PDB entry 7JYT | X-ray diffraction, 2.00 A resolution | chain A

# Chain A
Protein: ALK tyrosine kinase receptor
From: Homo sapiens
Notes: EC 2.7.10.1
Reference sequence: Q9UM73 (ALK_HUMAN); residue numbers follow UniProt; this construct covers 1090-1406
Chain sequence (322 residues; row label = number of the first residue in the row):
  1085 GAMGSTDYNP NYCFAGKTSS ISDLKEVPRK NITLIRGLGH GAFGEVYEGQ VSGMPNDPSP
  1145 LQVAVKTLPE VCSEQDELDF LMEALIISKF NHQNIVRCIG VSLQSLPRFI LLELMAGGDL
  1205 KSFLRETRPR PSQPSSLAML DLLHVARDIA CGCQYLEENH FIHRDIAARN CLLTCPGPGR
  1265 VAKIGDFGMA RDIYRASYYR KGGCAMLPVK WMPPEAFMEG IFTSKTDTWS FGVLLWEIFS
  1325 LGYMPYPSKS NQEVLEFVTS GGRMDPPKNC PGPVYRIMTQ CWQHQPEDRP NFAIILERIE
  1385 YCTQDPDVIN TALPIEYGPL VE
Disordered / not traced: 1085-1094, 1124-1129, 1137-1143, 1216-1219, 1279-1285, 1400-1406
Differences from the reference sequence: expression tag (1085-1089)
Ligand contacts: 3-(3-methyl-1H-pyrazol-5-yl)pyridine (VRM): Leu1122, Val1130, Ala1148, Leu1196, Glu1197, Leu1198, Met1199, Gly1202, Asp1203, Leu1256
Curated features (UniProtKB/Swiss-Prot):
  - active site: Asp1249 (Proton acceptor)
  - binding site (ATP): His1124, Lys1150, Glu1197 to Met1199, Asp1270
  - modified residue (Phosphotyrosine): Tyr1092, Tyr1096, Tyr1131, Tyr1278
  - natural variant: Asp1091 (D1091N: In NBLST3), Gly1128 (G1128A: In NBLST3), Thr1151 (T1151M: In NBLST3), Met1166 (M1166R: In NBLST3), Ile1171 (I1171N: In NBLST3), Phe1174 (F1174C: In NBLST3; F1174I: In NBLST3; F1174L: In NBLST3; F1174V: In NBLST3), Arg1192 (R1192P: In NBLST3), Ala1234 (A1234T: In NBLST3), Phe1245 (F1245C: In NBLST3; F1245V: In NBLST3), Ile1250 (I1250T: In NBLST3), Arg1275 (R1275L: Observed in neuroblastoma; R1275Q: In NBLST3), Tyr1278 (Y1278S: In NBLST3)

# Overview
Chain A binds 3-(3-methyl-1H-pyrazol-5-yl)pyridine. UniProt lists active-site residue Asp1249 and 6
ATP-binding residues.
Chain A is ALK tyrosine kinase receptor (Homo sapiens); the structure, hALK in complex with
3-(3-methyl-1H-pyrazol-5-yl)pyridine, was determined by X-ray diffraction together with 7JY4, 7JYR and 7JYS
from the same study.
